PDB entry 3Q77 | X-ray diffraction, 2.00 A resolution | chain A

[Chain A]
Molecule: Neutrophil elastase
Organism: Homo sapiens
Notes: EC 3.4.21.37
Reference sequence: P08246 (ELNE_HUMAN); the construct lacks a stretch of the UniProt sequence and is renumbered around it, so the offset changes along the chain: 16-36 = UniProt 30-50; 38-62 = UniProt 51-75; 63-65 = UniProt 78-80; 66-92 = UniProt 82-108; 7 more segments
Amino-acid sequence (218 residues; each row starts with the number of its first residue; note: 18 numbers in that range are skipped by the numbering (no residue carries them; nothing is unmodelled there); a row labelled like 62A-62B holds insertion residues (62A, then the next letters in order)):
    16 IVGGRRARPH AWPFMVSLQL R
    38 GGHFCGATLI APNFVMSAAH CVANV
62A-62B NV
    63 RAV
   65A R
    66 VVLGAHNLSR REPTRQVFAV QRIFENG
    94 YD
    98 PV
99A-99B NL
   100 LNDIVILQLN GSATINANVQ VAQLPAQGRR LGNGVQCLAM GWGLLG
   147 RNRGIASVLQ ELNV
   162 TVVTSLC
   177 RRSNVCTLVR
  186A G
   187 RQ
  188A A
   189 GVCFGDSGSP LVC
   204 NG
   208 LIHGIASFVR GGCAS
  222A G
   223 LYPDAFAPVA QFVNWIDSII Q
Cystine bridges: Cys42-Cys58, Cys136-Cys201, Cys168-Cys182, Cys191-Cys220
Covalently attached groups: N-acetylglucosamine (NAG) linked to Asn109; glycan linked to Asn159
Ligand contacts: 2HY (2-hydroxyethyl (4R)-4-(4-cyanophenyl)-6-methyl-2-oxo-1-[3-(trifluoromethyl)phenyl]-1,2,3,4-tetrahydropyrimidine-5-carboxylate): His57, Tyr94, Asp95, Pro98, Leu99B, Leu100, Asp102, Val190, Cys191, Phe192, Asp194, Ser195, Ala213, Ser214, Phe215, Val216, Cys220, Ala227
UniProt features mapped onto this chain:
  - active site (Charge relay system): His57, Asp102, Ser195
  - glycosylation (N-linked (GlcNAc...) asparagine): Asn72, Asn109, Asn159

[In short]
Bound to chain A: compound 2HY. N-acetylglucosamine is covalently linked to Asn109. Curated annotation
(UniProt) lists 3 active-site residues.
Chain A is Neutrophil elastase (Homo sapiens); the structure, Structure of human neutrophil elastase in
complex with a dihydropyrimidone inhibitor, was determined by X-ray diffraction, deposited together with 3Q76.
